PDB entry 4TUZ | X-ray diffraction, 1.90 A resolution | chains A and B of the 4 polymer chains in the assembly

# Chain A
Molecule: Estrogen receptor
Source organism: Homo sapiens
UniProt: P03372 (ESR1_HUMAN); numbering as in UniProt (aligned over 302-552)
Chain sequence (255 residues; numbered 298 to 552; the number before each row is that of its first residue):
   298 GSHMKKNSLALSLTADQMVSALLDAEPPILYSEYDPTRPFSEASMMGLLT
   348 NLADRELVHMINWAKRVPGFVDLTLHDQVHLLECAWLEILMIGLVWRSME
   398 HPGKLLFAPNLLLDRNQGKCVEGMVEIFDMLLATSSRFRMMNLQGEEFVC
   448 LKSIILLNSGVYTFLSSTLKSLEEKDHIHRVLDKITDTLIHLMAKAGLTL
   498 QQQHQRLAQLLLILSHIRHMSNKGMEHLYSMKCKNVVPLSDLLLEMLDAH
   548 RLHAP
Disordered / not traced: 298-304, 462-469, 550-552
Sequence notes: expression tag (298-301); engineered mutation Ser537 (Tyr in P03372)
Modified / non-standard residues: Cys381 (S-hydroxycysteine; CSO); Cys530 (S-hydroxycysteine; CSO)
Ligand contacts: alpha-zearalenol (36J; (3S,7R,11E)-7,14,16-trihydroxy-3-methyl-3,4,5,6,7,8,9,10-octahydro-1H-2-benzoxacyclotetradecin-1-one): Met343, Leu346, Thr347, Leu349, Ala350, Glu353, Leu387, Met388, Leu391, Phe404, Met421, Ile424, Phe425, Leu428, Gly521, His524, Leu525

# Chain B
Molecule: Estrogen receptor
Source organism: Homo sapiens
UniProt: P03372 (ESR1_HUMAN); residues 302-552 here = UniProt positions 302-552
Chain sequence (255 residues; numbered 298 to 552; the number before each row is that of its first residue):
   298 GSHMKKNSLALSLTADQMVSALLDAEPPILYSEYDPTRPFSEASMMGLLT
   348 NLADRELVHMINWAKRVPGFVDLTLHDQVHLLECAWLEILMIGLVWRSME
   398 HPGKLLFAPNLLLDRNQGKCVEGMVEIFDMLLATSSRFRMMNLQGEEFVC
   448 LKSIILLNSGVYTFLSSTLKSLEEKDHIHRVLDKITDTLIHLMAKAGLTL
   498 QQQHQRLAQLLLILSHIRHMSNKGMEHLYSMKCKNVVPLSDLLLEMLDAH
   548 RLHAP
Disordered / not traced: 298-304, 463, 550-552
Sequence notes: expression tag (298-301); engineered mutation Ser537 (Tyr in P03372)
Modified / non-standard residues: Cys381 (S-hydroxycysteine; CSO); Cys417 (S-hydroxycysteine; CSO); Cys530 (S-hydroxycysteine; CSO)
Ligand contacts: alpha-zearalenol (36J; (3S,7R,11E)-7,14,16-trihydroxy-3-methyl-3,4,5,6,7,8,9,10-octahydro-1H-2-benzoxacyclotetradecin-1-one): Met343, Leu346, Thr347, Leu349, Ala350, Glu353, Leu387, Met388, Leu391, Arg394, Phe404, Met421, Ile424, Phe425, Leu428, Gly521, His524, Leu525, Met528

# Chain A / chain B interface
Pairs across the interface - 61 pairs, chain A then chain B:
  Cys381(A) - His516(B)
  Ala430(A) - Tyr459(B)
  Arg434(A) - Tyr459(B)  hydrogen bond
  Arg434(A) - His476(B)
  Ile451(A) - Leu509(B)  hydrophobic
  Asn455(A) - Leu509(B)
  Asn455(A) - His513(B)  hydrogen bond (backbone-side chain)
  Ser456(A) - His513(B)
  Tyr459(A) - Ala430(B)
  Tyr459(A) - Arg434(B)  hydrogen bond
  Tyr459(A) - Leu509(B)
  Tyr459(A) - Ile510(B)
  Tyr459(A) - His513(B)
  His476(A) - Arg434(B)  hydrogen bond
  Asp480(A) - Gln502(B)
  Asp480(A) - Gln506(B)  hydrogen bond
  Thr483(A) - His501(B)
  Thr483(A) - Ala505(B)
  Asp484(A) - Gln498(B)  hydrogen bond
  Asp484(A) - Gln502(B)  hydrogen bond
  Ile487(A) - His501(B)
  Leu497(A) - Leu497(B)  hydrophobic
  Leu497(A) - His501(B)
  His501(A) - Thr483(B)
  His501(A) - Asp484(B)  salt bridge
  His501(A) - Ile487(B)
  His501(A) - His501(B)  hydrogen bond
  His501(A) - Leu504(B)
  Gln502(A) - Asp480(B)
  Gln502(A) - Asp484(B)  hydrogen bond
  Leu504(A) - His501(B)
  Ala505(A) - Thr483(B)
  Ala505(A) - Leu508(B)  hydrophobic
  Gln506(A) - Asp480(B)  hydrogen bond
  Leu508(A) - Ala505(B)  hydrophobic
  Leu508(A) - Leu509(B)  hydrophobic
  Leu509(A) - Ile451(B)  hydrophobic
  Leu509(A) - Asn455(B)
  Leu509(A) - Leu511(B)  hydrophobic
  Ile510(A) - Tyr459(B)
  Leu511(A) - Leu509(B)  hydrophobic
  Leu511(A) - Ser512(B)  hydrogen bond (backbone-side chain)
  Ser512(A) - Asn455(B)
  Ser512(A) - Ser512(B)  hydrogen bond (backbone-side chain)
  Ser512(A) - Arg515(B)  hydrogen bond
  His513(A) - Asn455(B)  hydrogen bond
  His513(A) - Ser456(B)
  His513(A) - Tyr459(B)
  His513(A) - Arg515(B)
  Arg515(A) - Ser512(B)  hydrogen bond
  Arg515(A) - His513(B)  hydrogen bond
  Arg515(A) - His516(B)  hydrogen bond
  His516(A) - Cys381(B)
  His516(A) - Arg515(B)  hydrogen bond
  His516(A) - Asn519(B)  hydrogen bond
  Asn519(A) - His516(B)  hydrogen bond
  Asn519(A) - Asn519(B)
  Lys520(A) - His547(B)
  Lys520(A) - Leu549(B)
  Glu523(A) - Glu523(B)
  His547(A) - Lys520(B)
Other interface residues (no listed pair), chain A (35 interface residues in all): Met437, Val458, Thr460, Leu479, Gln500
Other interface residues (no listed pair), chain B (34 interface residues in all): Val458, Thr460

# Overview
35 residues of chain A and 34 residues of chain B are in contact, with 20 hydrogen bonds and 1 salt bridge.
Polar contacts include His501(A)-Asp484(B), Arg434(A)-Tyr459(B) and Asn455(A)-His513(B). Chain A binds
alpha-zearalenol. Ligands of chain B: alpha-zearalenol.
Chain A is Estrogen receptor and chain B is Estrogen receptor, both from Homo sapiens; the structure, Crystal
structure of hERa-LBD (Y537S) in complex with alpha-zearalenol, was determined by X-ray diffraction together
with 4TV1 from the same study.
